4OID - chains A and B; structure by X-ray diffraction, 2.30 A resolution.

[Chain A (and B)]
Protein: Probable M18 family aminopeptidase 2
Organism: Pseudomonas aeruginosa PAO1
Notes: EC 3.4.11.-; chain B of this document is another copy of the same molecule, construct and numbering; everything in this record applies to it too
Reference sequence: Q9HYZ3 (APEB_PSEAE); residue numbers follow UniProt; this construct covers 1-429
Amino-acid sequence (429 residues; each row starts with the number of its first residue):
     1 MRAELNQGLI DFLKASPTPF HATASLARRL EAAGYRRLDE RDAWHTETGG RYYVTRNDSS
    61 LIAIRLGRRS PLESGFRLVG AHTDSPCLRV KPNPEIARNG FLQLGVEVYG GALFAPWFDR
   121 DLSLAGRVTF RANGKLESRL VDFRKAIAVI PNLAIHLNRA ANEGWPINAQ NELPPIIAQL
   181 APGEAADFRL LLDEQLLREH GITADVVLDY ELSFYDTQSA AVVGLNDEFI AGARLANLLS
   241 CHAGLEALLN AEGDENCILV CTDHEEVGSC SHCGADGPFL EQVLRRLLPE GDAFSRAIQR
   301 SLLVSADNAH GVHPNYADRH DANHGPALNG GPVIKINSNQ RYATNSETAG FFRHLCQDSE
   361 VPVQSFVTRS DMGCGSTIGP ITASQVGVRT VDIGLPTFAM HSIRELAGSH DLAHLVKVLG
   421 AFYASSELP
Unresolved in the structure: 268-277, 373-384
Construct notes: engineered mutation A236 (Asp in Q9HYZ3)
Swiss-Prot annotation at these positions:
  - binding site (Zn(2+)): H82, H156, H401

[Interface between chain A and chain B]
Contacting residue pairs - 155 pairs, chain A then chain B:
  R98(A) - P314(B)  hydrogen bond (side chain-backbone)
  R98(A) - N315(B)  hydrogen bond
  N99(A) - P314(B)
  N99(A) - A317(B)
  F101(A) - F229(B)  hydrophobic
  F101(A) - V312(B)
  F101(A) - P314(B)  hydrophobic
  F101(A) - F398(B)  hydrophobic
  Q103(A) - P314(B)
  Q103(A) - N315(B)  hydrogen bond
  G111(A) - I155(B)
  A112(A) - I155(B)
  A112(A) - N162(B)  hydrogen bond (backbone-side chain)
  L113(A) - I155(B)  hydrophobic
  L113(A) - A161(B)  hydrophobic
  L113(A) - N162(B)
  F114(A) - N162(B)  hydrogen bond (backbone-side chain)
  P116(A) - N152(B)
  F118(A) - R120(B)  hydrogen bond (backbone-side chain)
  F118(A) - Y316(B)
  D119(A) - R120(B)  hydrogen bond (backbone-side chain)
  D119(A) - A399(B)
  D119(A) - S402(B)  hydrogen bond
  D119(A) - R404(B)
  R120(A) - F118(B)  hydrogen bond (side chain-backbone)
  R120(A) - D119(B)  hydrogen bond (side chain-backbone)
  R120(A) - R120(B)
  D121(A) - Q218(B)
  D121(A) - A221(B)
  D121(A) - V223(B)
  D121(A) - A231(B)
  D121(A) - R404(B)  salt bridge
  K145(A) - G224(B)  hydrogen bond (side chain-backbone)
  K145(A) - L225(B)  hydrogen bond (side chain-backbone)
  K145(A) - D227(B)  salt bridge
  A146(A) - V223(B)
  A146(A) - G224(B)  hydrogen bond (backbone-backbone)
  I147(A) - G224(B)
  I147(A) - L225(B)
  V149(A) - L406(B)  hydrophobic
  P151(A) - H313(B)  hydrogen bond (backbone-side chain)
  P151(A) - F398(B)  hydrophobic
  N152(A) - P116(B)
  N152(A) - H313(B)
  N152(A) - A399(B)  hydrogen bond (backbone-backbone)
  L153(A) - Y316(B)
  L153(A) - R319(B)
  A154(A) - H310(B)
  A154(A) - M400(B)
  I155(A) - G111(B)
  I155(A) - A112(B)
  I155(A) - L113(B)  hydrophobic
  I155(A) - M400(B)
  I155(A) - H401(B)
  H156(A) - H310(B)
  H156(A) - M400(B)
  H156(A) - H401(B)
  L157(A) - H310(B)
  L157(A) - R319(B)  hydrogen bond (backbone-side chain)
  L157(A) - H320(B)
  L157(A) - M372(B)
  N158(A) - R319(B)
  R159(A) - M372(B)
  A161(A) - L113(B)  hydrophobic
  N162(A) - A112(B)  hydrogen bond (side chain-backbone)
  N162(A) - L113(B)
  N162(A) - F114(B)  hydrogen bond (side chain-backbone)
  N162(A) - W165(B)
  N162(A) - P166(B)
  N162(A) - I167(B)  hydrogen bond (backbone-backbone)
  E163(A) - W165(B)
  E163(A) - P166(B)
  G164(A) - W165(B)
  W165(A) - E163(B)
  W165(A) - G164(B)
  P166(A) - N162(B)
  P166(A) - E163(B)
  I167(A) - N162(B)  hydrogen bond (backbone-backbone)
  N171(A) - N315(B)
  E172(A) - N315(B)  hydrogen bond (backbone-side chain)
  E172(A) - Y316(B)  hydrogen bond
  P174(A) - N315(B)  hydrogen bond (backbone-side chain)
  I176(A) - F229(B)  hydrophobic
  I176(A) - P314(B)  hydrophobic
  I176(A) - F398(B)  hydrophobic
  I177(A) - G224(B)
  I177(A) - L225(B)  hydrogen bond (backbone-backbone)
  I177(A) - E228(B)
  A178(A) - N226(B)
  A178(A) - E228(B)
  Q179(A) - E228(B)  hydrogen bond (backbone-side chain)
  Q179(A) - L328(B)  hydrogen bond (side chain-backbone)
  Q179(A) - N329(B)  hydrogen bond
  L191(A) - L225(B)  hydrophobic
  Q218(A) - D121(B)
  Q218(A) - Q218(B)
  A221(A) - D121(B)
  V223(A) - D121(B)
  V223(A) - A146(B)
  G224(A) - K145(B)  hydrogen bond (backbone-side chain)
  G224(A) - A146(B)  hydrogen bond (backbone-backbone)
  G224(A) - I147(B)
  G224(A) - I177(B)
  L225(A) - K145(B)  hydrogen bond (backbone-side chain)
  L225(A) - I147(B)
  L225(A) - I177(B)  hydrogen bond (backbone-backbone)
  L225(A) - L191(B)  hydrophobic
  N226(A) - A178(B)
  D227(A) - K145(B)  salt bridge
  E228(A) - I177(B)
  E228(A) - A178(B)
  E228(A) - Q179(B)  hydrogen bond (side chain-backbone)
  F229(A) - F101(B)  hydrophobic
  F229(A) - I176(B)  hydrophobic
  A231(A) - D121(B)
  H310(A) - A154(B)
  H310(A) - H156(B)
  H310(A) - L157(B)
  V312(A) - N99(B)
  H313(A) - P151(B)  hydrogen bond (side chain-backbone)
  H313(A) - N152(B)
  P314(A) - R98(B)  hydrogen bond (backbone-side chain)
  P314(A) - N99(B)
  P314(A) - F101(B)  hydrophobic
  P314(A) - Q103(B)
  P314(A) - I176(B)  hydrophobic
  N315(A) - R98(B)  hydrogen bond
  N315(A) - Q103(B)  hydrogen bond
  N315(A) - N171(B)
  N315(A) - E172(B)  hydrogen bond (side chain-backbone)
  N315(A) - P174(B)  hydrogen bond (side chain-backbone)
  Y316(A) - F118(B)
  Y316(A) - L153(B)
  Y316(A) - E172(B)  hydrogen bond
  A317(A) - N99(B)
  R319(A) - L153(B)
  R319(A) - L157(B)  hydrogen bond (side chain-backbone)
  R319(A) - N158(B)
  H320(A) - L157(B)
  L328(A) - Q179(B)  hydrogen bond (backbone-side chain)
  N329(A) - Q179(B)  hydrogen bond
  F398(A) - F101(B)  hydrophobic
  F398(A) - P151(B)  hydrophobic
  F398(A) - I176(B)  hydrophobic
  A399(A) - D119(B)
  A399(A) - N152(B)  hydrogen bond (backbone-backbone)
  M400(A) - A154(B)
  M400(A) - I155(B)
  M400(A) - H156(B)
  H401(A) - I155(B)
  H401(A) - H156(B)
  S402(A) - D119(B)  hydrogen bond
  R404(A) - D119(B)
  R404(A) - D121(B)  salt bridge
  L406(A) - V149(B)  hydrophobic
Also at the interface, not in a pair above, chain A (72 interface residues in all): A115, L173, M372
Also at the interface, not in a pair above, chain B (71 interface residues in all): A115, L173

[Summary]
Chain A and chain B form an interface of 72 and 71 residues respectively; the contacts include 44 hydrogen
bonds and 4 salt bridges. Polar pairs include D121(A)-R404(B), K145(A)-D227(B) and R98(A)-P314(B). UniProt
lists 3 Zn2+-binding residues on chain A.
Chain A and chain B are both Probable M18 family aminopeptidase 2 (Pseudomonas aeruginosa PAO1); the
structure, Structural and kinetic bases for the metal preference of the M18 aminopeptidase from Pseudomonas
aeruginosa, was determined by X-ray diffraction, deposited together with 3WT4, 4NJQ, 4NJR and 4OIW.
